PDB entry 4IBX | X-ray diffraction, 2.68 A resolution | chain A

# Chain A
Name: Beta-lactamase TEM
Organism: Escherichia coli
Notes: EC 3.5.2.6
Reference sequence: P62593 (BLAT_ECOLX); the author numbering skips numbers that UniProt does not, so the offset changes along the chain: 26-238 = UniProt 24-236; 240-252 = UniProt 237-249; 254-290 = UniProt 250-286
Sequence (263 residues; row label = number of the first residue in the row; note: 2 numbers in that range are skipped by the numbering (no residue carries them; nothing is unmodelled there)):
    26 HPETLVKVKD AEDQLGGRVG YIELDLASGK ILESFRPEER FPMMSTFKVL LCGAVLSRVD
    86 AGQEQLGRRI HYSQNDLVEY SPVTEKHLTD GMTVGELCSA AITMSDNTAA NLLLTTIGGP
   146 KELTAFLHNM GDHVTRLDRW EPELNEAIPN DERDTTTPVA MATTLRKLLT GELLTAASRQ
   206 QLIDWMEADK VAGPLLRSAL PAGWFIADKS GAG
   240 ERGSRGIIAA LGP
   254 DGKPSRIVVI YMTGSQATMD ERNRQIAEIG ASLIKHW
Sequence notes: engineered mutation Gly42 (Ala40 in P62593), Ala52 (Asn50 in P62593), Gly120 (Arg118 in P62593), Thr182 (Met180 in P62593), Ala201 (Leu199 in P62593), Met265 (Thr261 in P62593); conflict Val184 (Ala182 in P62593)
Disulfide bonds: Cys77-Cys123
Curated features (UniProtKB/Swiss-Prot):
  - active site: Ser70 (Acyl-ester intermediate), Glu168 (Proton acceptor)
  - binding site (substrate): Lys234 to Gly236
From the paper describing this entry:
  - catalytic residues: Ser70 (citing earlier work)
  - mutagenesis - E104K/G238S, G238S: increased catalytic activity on Ctx
  - mutagenesis - E104K/G238S, G238S: decreased catalytic activity on Amp
  - mutagenesis - G238S: decreased stability
  - mutagenesis - L76N, E104K/G238S, R222C: decreased stability (citing earlier work)
  - mutagenesis - R120G, M182T: increased stability (citing earlier work)
  - mutagenesis - T265M: increased stability
  - mutagenesis - E104K: increased catalytic activity on cefotaxime

# In short
Curated annotation (UniProt) lists active-site residues Ser70 and Glu168 and 3 substrate-binding residues. The
paper reports the catalytic residue Ser70; G238S, L76N and E104K/G238S, among others, reduce stability; 8
substitutions were tested in all.
Chain A is Beta-lactamase TEM (Escherichia coli); the structure, Crystal structure of stabilized TEM-1
beta-lactamase variant v.13, was determined by X-ray diffraction, deposited together with 4IBR.
